5F72 - chains K and S; structure by X-ray diffraction, 1.85 A resolution.

== Chain K ==
Name: Kelch-like ECH-associated protein 1
Organism: Homo sapiens
Reference sequence: Q14145 (KEAP1_HUMAN); numbering as in UniProt (aligned over 321-611)
Chain sequence (296 residues; numbered 316 to 611; the number before each row is that of its first residue):
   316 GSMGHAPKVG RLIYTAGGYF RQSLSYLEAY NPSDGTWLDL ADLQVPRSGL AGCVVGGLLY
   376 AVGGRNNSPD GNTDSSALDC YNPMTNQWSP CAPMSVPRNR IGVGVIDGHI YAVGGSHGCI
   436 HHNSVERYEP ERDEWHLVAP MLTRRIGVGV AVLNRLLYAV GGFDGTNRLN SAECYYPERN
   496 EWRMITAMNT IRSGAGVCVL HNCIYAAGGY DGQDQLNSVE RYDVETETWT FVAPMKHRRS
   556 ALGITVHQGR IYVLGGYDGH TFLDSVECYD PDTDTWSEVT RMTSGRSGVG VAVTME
Unresolved in the structure: 316-324, 610-611
Construct notes: expression tag (316-320); conflict Asp354 (Arg in Q14145)
Curated features (UniProtKB/Swiss-Prot):
  - site: Cys434 (Sensor for electrophilic agents)
  - modified residue: Cys434 (S-cGMP-cysteine)

== Chain S ==
Name: Single chain Fv from a Fab
Organism: Homo sapiens
Notes: antibody fragment or engineered binder
Chain sequence (257 residues; numbered 1 to 257; the number before each row is that of its first residue):
     1 EVQLVESGGG LVQPGGSLRL SCAASGFAIS ASSIHWVRQA PGKCLEWVAS IDPETGETLY
    61 AKSVAGRFTI SADTSKNTAY LQMNSLRAED TAVYYCARAY AGDGVYYADV WGQGTLVTVS
   121 SGGGGSGGGG SGGGGSGGGG SDIQMTQSPS SLSASVGDRV TITCRASQSV SSAVAWYQQK
   181 PGKAPKLLIY SASSLYSGVP SRFSGSRSGT DFTLTISSLQ PEDFATYYCQ QSYSFPSTFG
   241 CGTKVEIKRT ENLYFQG
Unresolved in the structure: 1-2, 121-139, 248-257
Cystine bridges: Cys22-Cys96, Cys44-Cys241, Cys164-Cys229

== Chain K / chain S interface ==
Contacting residue pairs - 50 pairs, chain K then chain S:
  Tyr334(K) with Glu57(S); Thr58(S), hydrogen bond
  Ser363(K) with Glu57(S), hydrogen bond
  Arg380(K) with Glu57(S), salt bridge
  Asn382(K) with Glu57(S), hydrogen bond; Thr58(S), hydrogen bond (side chain-backbone); Leu59(S)
  Asp385(K) with Lys62(S), hydrogen bond (backbone-side chain)
  Asn387(K) with Leu59(S)
  Arg415(K) with Glu54(S), salt bridge; Thr55(S)
  Cys434(K) with Asp103(S); Gly104(S); Val105(S), hydrophobic; Tyr233(S), hydrophobic
  His436(K) with Gly104(S)
  Phe478(K) with Ala101(S), hydrophobic
  Gly480(K) with Ala101(S); Asp103(S), hydrogen bond (backbone-backbone); Gly104(S), hydrogen bond (backbone-backbone)
  Thr481(K) with Tyr100(S); Ala101(S); Asp103(S), hydrogen bond (side chain-backbone)
  Arg483(K) with Glu54(S), salt bridge
  Ser508(K) with Glu54(S), hydrogen bond
  Gly509(K) with Glu54(S)
  Tyr525(K) with Ser30(S), hydrogen bond (side chain-backbone); Ala31(S); Ser32(S); Pro53(S); Glu54(S)
  Gly527(K) with Ala31(S)
  Gln528(K) with Ser30(S), hydrogen bond (backbone-side chain); Ala31(S)
  Gln530(K) with Pro53(S), hydrogen bond (side chain-backbone)
  Ser555(K) with Glu54(S), hydrogen bond (side chain-backbone)
  Ala556(K) with Glu54(S); Thr55(S)
  Tyr572(K) with Ile51(S); Pro53(S); Thr55(S); Gly56(S); Ala72(S)
  Gly574(K) with Ala72(S); Thr74(S)
  His575(K) with Ala72(S), hydrogen bond (side chain-backbone); Asp73(S), salt bridge
  Phe577(K) with Thr55(S); Gly56(S)
  Ser602(K) with Thr55(S), hydrogen bond (side chain-backbone)
Other interface residues (no listed pair), chain K (28 interface residues in all): Pro384, Asp529
Other interface residues (no listed pair), chain S (27 interface residues in all): Ala28, Asp52, Ala65, Gly102, Tyr106, Phe235

== Summary ==
The interface between chain K and chain S involves 28 residues on one side and 27 on the other; the contacts
include 15 hydrogen bonds and 4 salt bridges. Polar pairs include Arg380(K)-Glu57(S), Arg415(K)-Glu54(S) and
Arg483(K)-Glu54(S).
Chain K is Kelch-like ECH-associated protein 1 and chain S is Single chain Fv from a Fab, both from Homo
sapiens; the structure, De novo design and crystallographic validation of antibodies targeting a pre-selected
epitope, was determined by X-ray diffraction.
